1DXU - chains C and D of the 4 polymer chains in the assembly; structure by X-ray diffraction, 1.70 A resolution.

== Chain C ==
Molecule: Hemoglobin (deoxy) (alpha chain)
Source organism: Homo sapiens
UniProtKB: P69905 (HBA_HUMAN); numbering as in UniProt (aligned over 1-141)
Amino-acid sequence (141 residues; numbered 1 to 141; the number before each row is that of its first residue):
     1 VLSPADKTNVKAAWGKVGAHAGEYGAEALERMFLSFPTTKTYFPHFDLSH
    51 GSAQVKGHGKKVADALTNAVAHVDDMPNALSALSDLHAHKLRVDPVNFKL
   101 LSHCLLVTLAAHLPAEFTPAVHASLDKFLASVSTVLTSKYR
Ion coordination: heme Fe near His87 (its only coordinating residue here)
Small-molecule neighbours: heme (HEM): Met32, Thr39, Tyr42, Phe43, His45, Phe46, His58, Lys61, Val62, Ala65, Leu66, Leu83, Leu86, His87, Leu91, Val93, Asn97, Phe98, Leu101, Val132, Leu136
Curated features (UniProtKB/Swiss-Prot):
  - site: Lys61 (Not glycated)
  - natural variant: Asp6 (A6D: In J-Toronto; this construct carries the variant), Ala13 (A13D: In J-Paris 1/J-Aljezur), Glu27 (A27E: In Shenyang; this construct carries the variant), Lys61 (K61N: In Zambia; deletion: In Clinic), Asp64 (A64D: In Pontoise; this construct carries the variant), Asp75 (D75A: In Lille; D75G: In Chapel Hill; D75N: In G-Pest), Ala111 (A111D: In Petah Tikva)

== Chain D ==
Molecule: Hemoglobin (deoxy) (beta chain)
Source organism: Homo sapiens
UniProtKB: P68871 (HBB_HUMAN); residues 2-146 here = UniProt positions 2-146
Amino-acid sequence (146 residues; each row starts with the number of its first residue):
     1 MHLTPEEKSAVTALWGKVNVDEVGGEALGRLLVVYPWTQRFFESFGDLST
    51 PDAVMGNPKVKAHGKKVLGAFSDGLAHLDNLKGTFATLSELHCDKLHVDP
   101 ENFRLLGNVLVCVLAHHFGKEFTPPVQAAYQKVVAGVANALAHKYH
Ion coordination: heme Fe near His92 (its only coordinating residue here)
Small-molecule neighbours: heme (HEM): Leu31, Thr38, Phe41, Phe42, Phe45, His63, Lys66, Val67, Ala70, Phe71, Phe85, Leu88, Leu91, His92, Leu96, Val98, Asn102, Phe103, Leu106, Leu141
Curated features (UniProtKB/Swiss-Prot):
  - natural variant: Leu3 (H3L: In Graz; this construct carries the variant), Glu7 (E7A: In G-Makassar; E7K: In Hb C; E7Q: In Machida; E7V: In SKCA), Lys8 (E8K: In G-Siriraj; this construct carries the variant), Val11 (A11V: In Iraq-Halabja; this construct carries the variant), Gly16 (W16G: In Randwick; this construct carries the variant), Val23 (E23V: In D-Granada; this construct carries the variant), Gly24 (V24G: In Miyashiro; this construct carries the variant), Gly25 (G25D: In Moscva; G25R: In Riverdale-Bronx; G25V: In Savannah), Leu32 (L32P: In Yokohama), Val33 (L33V: In Muscat; this construct carries the variant), Arg40 (Q40R: In Tianshui; this construct carries the variant), Phe42 (F42Y: In Mequon; deletion: In Bruxelles), 11 further natural variant entries in UniProt

== Chain C / chain D interface ==
Pairs across the interface (37):
  Arg31(C) - Phe122(D)  hydrogen bond (side chain-backbone)
  Arg31(C) - Thr123(D)
  Arg31(C) - Pro124(D)
  Arg31(C) - Gln127(D)  hydrogen bond
  Leu34(C) - Pro124(D)  hydrophobic
  Leu34(C) - Pro125(D)
  Leu34(C) - Ala128(D)
  Ser35(C) - Gln127(D)
  Ser35(C) - Ala128(D)
  Ser35(C) - Gln131(D)
  Phe36(C) - Gln131(D)
  His103(C) - Asn108(D)  hydrogen bond (side chain-backbone)
  His103(C) - Val111(D)
  His103(C) - Gln127(D)
  His103(C) - Gln131(D)  hydrogen bond
  Cys104(C) - Gln127(D)
  Val107(C) - Val111(D)  hydrophobic
  Val107(C) - Ala115(D)
  Val107(C) - Gln127(D)
  Ala110(C) - Cys112(D)
  Ala110(C) - Ala115(D)
  Ala110(C) - His116(D)
  Ala111(C) - Ala115(D)
  Ala111(C) - Gly119(D)
  Pro114(C) - His116(D)  hydrogen bond (backbone-side chain)
  Phe117(C) - Arg30(D)  hydrogen bond (backbone-side chain)
  Phe117(C) - His116(D)
  Thr118(C) - Arg30(D)  hydrogen bond (backbone-side chain)
  Pro119(C) - Arg30(D)
  Pro119(C) - Val33(D)
  Pro119(C) - Met55(D)  hydrophobic
  His122(C) - Arg30(D)  hydrogen bond
  His122(C) - Val34(D)
  His122(C) - Cys112(D)
  Ala123(C) - Val34(D)
  Asp126(C) - Val34(D)
  Asp126(C) - Tyr35(D)  hydrogen bond
Interface residues without a listed pair, chain C (20 interface residues in all): Glu30, Leu106, Leu113, Ala120
Interface residues without a listed pair, chain D (21 interface residues in all): Glu26, Pro51, Lys120

== Summary ==
Chain C and chain D form an interface of 20 and 21 residues respectively, with 9 hydrogen bonds. Polar pairs
include Arg31(C)-Phe122(D), Arg31(C)-Gln127(D) and His103(C)-Asn108(D). Ligands of chain C: heme. Bound to
chain D: heme.
Chain C is Hemoglobin (deoxy) (alpha chain) and chain D is Hemoglobin (deoxy) (beta chain), both from Homo
sapiens; the structure, High-resolution X-ray study of deoxy recombinant human hemoglobins synthesized from
beta-globins having mutated amino termini, was determined by X-ray diffraction, deposited together with 1DXT
and 1DXV.
